Entry 7B0Z (X-ray diffraction, 2.10 A resolution); this record covers chains A and B.

Chain A (and B):
Molecule: Amine oxidase [flavin-containing] B
From: Homo sapiens
Notes: EC 1.4.3.4; chain B of this document is another copy of the same molecule, construct and numbering; everything in this record applies to it too
Reference sequence: P27338 (AOFB_HUMAN); residues 1-520 here = UniProt positions 1-520
Sequence (520 residues; numbered 1 to 520; the number before each row is that of its first residue):
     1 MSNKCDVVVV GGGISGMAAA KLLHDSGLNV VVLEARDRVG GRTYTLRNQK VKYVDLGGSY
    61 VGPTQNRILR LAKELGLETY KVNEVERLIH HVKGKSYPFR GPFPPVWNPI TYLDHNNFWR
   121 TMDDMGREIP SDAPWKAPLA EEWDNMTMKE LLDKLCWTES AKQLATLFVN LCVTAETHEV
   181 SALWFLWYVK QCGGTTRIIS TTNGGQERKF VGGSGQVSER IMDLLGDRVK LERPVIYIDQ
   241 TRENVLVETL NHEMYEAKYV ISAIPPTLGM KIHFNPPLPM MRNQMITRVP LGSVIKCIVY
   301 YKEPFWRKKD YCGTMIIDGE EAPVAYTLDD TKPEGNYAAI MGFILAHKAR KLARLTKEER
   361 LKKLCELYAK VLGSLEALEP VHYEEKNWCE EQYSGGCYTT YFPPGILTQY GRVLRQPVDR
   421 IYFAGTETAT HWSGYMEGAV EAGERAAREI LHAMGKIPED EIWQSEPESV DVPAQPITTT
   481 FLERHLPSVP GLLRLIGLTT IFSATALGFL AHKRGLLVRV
Not modelled in the structure: 1, 500-520 (chain B: 1, 497-520)
Covalent attachments: flavin-adenine dinucleotide (FAD) linked to Cys397
Residues lining bound ligands:
  - C15 (N-dodecyl-N,N-dimethyl-3-ammonio-1-propanesulfonate): Asp153, Lys154, Cys156, Trp157
  - FAD (flavin-adenine dinucleotide): Val10, Gly11, Gly12, Gly13, Ile14, Ser15, Gly16, Leu33, Glu34, Ala35, Arg36, Gly40, Gly41, Arg42, Thr43, Leu56, Gly57, Gly58, Ser59, Tyr60, Arg233, Pro234, Val235, Ala263, Ile264, Pro265, Leu268, Ile272, Val294, Lys296, Phe343, Trp388, Tyr393, Tyr398, Gly425, Thr426, Glu427, Gly434, Tyr435, Met436, Ala439
  - SK5 ((E)-3-phenyl-1-(4-(trifluoromethyl)phenyl)prop-2-en-1-one): Tyr60, Pro104, Trp119, Leu164, Phe168, Leu171, Cys172, Ile198, Ile199, Gln206, Ile316, Tyr326, Phe343, Tyr398, Tyr435
UniProt features mapped onto this chain:
  - site (Important for catalytic activity): Cys156, Cys365, His382
  - modified residue: Ser2 (N-acetylserine), Lys52 (N6-acetyllysine), Cys397 (S-8alpha-FAD cysteine)
  - mutagenesis: Cys5 (C5S: No loss of activity), Cys156 (C156S: Complete loss of activity), Thr158 (T158A: Dramatic loss of activity), Cys172 (C172S: No loss of activity), Cys192 (C192S: No loss of activity), Ile199 (I199F: Alters specificity towards synthetic inhibitors), Cys297 (C297S: No loss of activity), Cys312 (C312S: No loss of activity), Cys365 (C365S: Complete loss of activity), His382 (H382R: Significant loss of activity), Lys386 (K386M: No loss of activity), Cys389 (C389A: Complete loss of activity; C389S: No loss of activity), 2 further mutagenesis entries in UniProt
From the paper describing this entry:
  - binding site for SK5: Cys172, Tyr398, Tyr435

How chain A and chain B interact:
Residue-residue contacts - 91 pairs, chain A then chain B:
  Asn145(A) - Lys149(B)
  Asn145(A) - His178(B)  hydrogen bond
  Lys149(A) - Asn145(B)  hydrogen bond (side chain-backbone)
  Lys149(A) - Met146(B)
  Lys149(A) - Glu150(B)  salt bridge
  Glu150(A) - Glu150(B)
  His178(A) - Asn145(B)  hydrogen bond
  His178(A) - Pro404(B)
  His178(A) - Gly405(B)
  Glu179(A) - Pro404(B)
  Val235(A) - His273(B)
  Ile236(A) - Ile236(B)  hydrophobic
  Ile236(A) - His273(B)
  Tyr237(A) - Leu250(B)  hydrophobic
  Glu248(A) - His252(B)  salt bridge
  Leu250(A) - Tyr237(B)  hydrophobic
  His252(A) - Glu248(B)  salt bridge
  His252(A) - His252(B)
  Thr267(A) - Met270(B)  hydrogen bond
  Leu268(A) - Met270(B)  hydrophobic
  Met270(A) - Thr267(B)
  Met270(A) - Leu268(B)  hydrophobic
  Met270(A) - Met270(B)  hydrophobic
  Met270(A) - Lys271(B)  hydrogen bond (backbone-side chain)
  Lys271(A) - Met270(B)  hydrogen bond (side chain-backbone)
  Lys271(A) - Ile272(B)  hydrogen bond (side chain-backbone)
  Lys271(A) - His273(B)  hydrogen bond (backbone-side chain)
  Ile272(A) - Lys271(B)  hydrogen bond (backbone-side chain)
  His273(A) - Pro234(B)
  His273(A) - Val235(B)
  His273(A) - Ile236(B)
  His273(A) - Lys271(B)  hydrogen bond (side chain-backbone)
  His273(A) - Gln392(B)
  His273(A) - Tyr393(B)  hydrogen bond
  Phe274(A) - Gln392(B)  hydrogen bond (backbone-side chain)
  Met280(A) - Ala353(B)  hydrophobic
  Met280(A) - Asn387(B)  hydrogen bond
  Met280(A) - Cys389(B)  hydrophobic
  Met281(A) - Arg350(B)
  Asn283(A) - Cys389(B)  hydrogen bond (side chain-backbone)
  Asn283(A) - Glu390(B)
  Asn283(A) - Glu391(B)  hydrogen bond (side chain-backbone)
  Asn283(A) - Gln392(B)
  Gln284(A) - Leu291(B)
  Gln284(A) - Gly292(B)  hydrogen bond (side chain-backbone)
  Gln284(A) - Ser293(B)  hydrogen bond
  Gln284(A) - Cys389(B)  hydrogen bond
  Gln284(A) - Gly395(B)  hydrogen bond (side chain-backbone)
  Gln284(A) - Gly396(B)
  Thr287(A) - Pro290(B)
  Arg288(A) - Pro290(B)
  Arg288(A) - Leu291(B)  hydrogen bond (side chain-backbone)
  Arg288(A) - Ser293(B)
  Arg288(A) - Tyr401(B)
  Pro290(A) - Thr287(B)
  Pro290(A) - Arg288(B)
  Leu291(A) - Gln284(B)  hydrogen bond (backbone-side chain)
  Leu291(A) - Arg288(B)  hydrogen bond (backbone-side chain)
  Gly292(A) - Gln284(B)  hydrogen bond (backbone-side chain)
  Ser293(A) - Gln284(B)  hydrogen bond
  Ser293(A) - Arg288(B)  hydrogen bond
  Ser293(A) - Tyr410(B)
  His347(A) - Gln409(B)
  Arg350(A) - Met281(B)
  Arg350(A) - Arg288(B)
  Arg350(A) - Gln409(B)  hydrogen bond
  Arg350(A) - Tyr410(B)  hydrogen bond
  Ala353(A) - Met280(B)  hydrophobic
  Asn387(A) - Met280(B)
  Cys389(A) - Met280(B)  hydrophobic
  Cys389(A) - Asn283(B)  hydrogen bond (backbone-side chain)
  Cys389(A) - Gln284(B)  hydrogen bond
  Glu390(A) - Asn283(B)
  Glu391(A) - Asn283(B)  hydrogen bond (backbone-side chain)
  Gln392(A) - His273(B)
  Gln392(A) - Phe274(B)  hydrogen bond (side chain-backbone)
  Gln392(A) - Asn283(B)
  Tyr393(A) - His273(B)  hydrogen bond
  Gly395(A) - Gln284(B)  hydrogen bond (backbone-side chain)
  Gly396(A) - Gln284(B)
  Tyr401(A) - Arg288(B)
  Tyr401(A) - Ile406(B)
  Pro404(A) - His178(B)
  Pro404(A) - Glu179(B)
  Pro404(A) - Pro404(B)  hydrophobic
  Gly405(A) - His178(B)
  Ile406(A) - Tyr401(B)
  Gln409(A) - His347(B)
  Gln409(A) - Arg350(B)  hydrogen bond
  Tyr410(A) - Ser293(B)
  Tyr410(A) - Arg350(B)
Other interface residues (no listed pair), chain A (52 interface residues in all): Thr147, Pro234, Pro277, Leu278, Val289, Ala349, Pro403
Other interface residues (no listed pair), chain B (52 interface residues in all): Thr147, Pro277, Val289, Ala349, Pro403

Summary:
Chain A and chain B each contribute 52 residues to their interface, with 34 hydrogen bonds and 3 salt bridges.
Polar pairs include Lys149(A)-Glu150(B), Glu248(A)-His252(B) and Asn145(A)-His178(B). Bound to chain A:
compound SK5 and compound C15. Flavin-adenine dinucleotide is covalently linked to Cys397(A). The paper
reports a binding site for SK5 at Cys172(A), Tyr398(A) and Tyr435(A).
Chain A and chain B are both Amine oxidase [flavin-containing] B (Homo sapiens); the structure, Crystal
Structure of human monoamine oxidase B in complex with
(E)-3-phenyl-1-(4-(trifluoromethyl)phenyl)prop-2-en-1-one, was determined by X-ray diffraction (same
publication as 7B0V).
